Entry 9OLO (electron microscopy, 3.56 A resolution); this record covers chains G and J of the 14 polymer chains in the assembly.

Chain G:
Protein: Syntaxin-1A
Source organism: Rattus norvegicus
Reference sequence: P32851 (STX1A_RAT); residues 1-267 here = UniProt positions 1-267
Amino-acid sequence (267 residues; each row starts with the number of its first residue):
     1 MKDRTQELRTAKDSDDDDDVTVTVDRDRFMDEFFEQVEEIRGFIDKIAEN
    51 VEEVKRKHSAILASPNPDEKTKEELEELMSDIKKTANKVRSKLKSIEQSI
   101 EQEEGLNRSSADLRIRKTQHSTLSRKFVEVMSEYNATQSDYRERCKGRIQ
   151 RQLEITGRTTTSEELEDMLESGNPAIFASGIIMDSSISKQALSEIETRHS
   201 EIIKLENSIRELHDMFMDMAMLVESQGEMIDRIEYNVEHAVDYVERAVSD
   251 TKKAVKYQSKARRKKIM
Disordered / not traced: 1-195, 260-267
UniProt features mapped onto this chain:
  - site: Lys253, Ala254 (Microbial infection: Cleavage)
  - modified residue (Phosphoserine): Ser14, Ser64, Ser95, Ser188
  - cross-link (Glycyl lysine isopeptide (Lys-Gly)): Lys252 (interchain with G-Cter in SUMO), Lys253 (interchain with G-Cter in SUMO), Lys256 (interchain with G-Cter in SUMO)

Chain J:
Protein: Synaptosomal-associated protein 25
Source organism: Rattus norvegicus
Reference sequence: P60881 (SNP25_RAT); residues 1-206 here = UniProt positions 1-206
Amino-acid sequence (222 residues; numbered -15 to 206; the number before each row is that of its first residue; numbers below 1 keep their minus sign (Met-15 is residue -15)):
   -15 MGSSHHHHHHSQDPNSMAEDADMRNELEEMQRRADQLADESLESTRRMLQ
    35 LVEESKDAGIRTLVMLDEQGEQLERIEEGMDQINKDMKEAEKNLTDLGKF
    85 AGLAVAPANKLKSSDAYKKAWGNNQDGVVASQPARVVDEREQMAISGGFI
   135 RRVTNDARENEMDENLEQVSGIIGNLRHMALDMGNEIDTQNRQIDRIMEK
   185 ADSNKTRIDEANQRATKMLGSG
Disordered / not traced: -15 to 26, 84-206
Sequence notes: expression tag (-15 to 0); conflict Ala85 (Cys in P60881), Ala88 (Cys in P60881), Ala90 (Cys in P60881), Ala92 (Cys in P60881)
UniProt features mapped onto this chain:
  - region: Gly111 to Val120 (Interaction with ZDHHC13 and ZDHHC17)
  - site ((Microbial infection) Cleavage): Arg180, Ile181, Gln197, Arg198
  - modified residue: Thr138 (Phosphothreonine), Ser154 (Phosphoserine), Ser187 (Phosphoserine)
  - mutagenesis: Val113 (V113A: Inhibits interaction with ZDHHC13 and ZDHHC17), Gln116 (Q116A: Inhibits interaction with ZDHHC13 and ZDHHC17), Pro117 (P117A: Inhibits interaction with ZDHHC13 and ZDHHC17)

How chain G and chain J interact:
Contacting residue pairs (33; chain G residue first):
  Glu201(G) - Thr29(J)
  Leu205(G) - Leu33(J)  hydrophobic
  Ser208(G) - Val36(J)
  Ser208(G) - Lys40(J)
  Glu211(G) - Lys40(J)
  Leu212(G) - Ser39(J)
  Leu212(G) - Lys40(J)
  Met215(G) - Leu47(J)  hydrophobic
  Met219(G) - Thr46(J)
  Met219(G) - Leu47(J)  hydrophobic
  Met219(G) - Leu50(J)  hydrophobic
  Leu222(G) - Leu50(J)  hydrophobic
  Leu222(G) - Asp51(J)
  Val223(G) - Leu50(J)  hydrophobic
  Gln226(G) - Gln53(J)
  Gln226(G) - Gly54(J)
  Gln226(G) - Leu57(J)
  Met229(G) - Leu57(J)  hydrophobic
  Met229(G) - Glu61(J)
  Ile230(G) - Leu57(J)  hydrophobic
  Arg232(G) - Glu61(J)
  Ile233(G) - Ile60(J)  hydrophobic
  Ile233(G) - Met64(J)  hydrophobic
  Asn236(G) - Met64(J)  hydrogen bond
  Asn236(G) - Asp65(J)  hydrogen bond
  His239(G) - Asn68(J)
  His239(G) - Lys72(J)  hydrogen bond
  Ala240(G) - Met71(J)
  Tyr243(G) - Lys72(J)
  Tyr243(G) - Glu75(J)  hydrogen bond
  Tyr243(G) - Lys76(J)
  Val244(G) - Met71(J)  hydrophobic
  Ala247(G) - Glu75(J)
Other interface residues (no listed pair), chain G (21 interface residues in all): Thr251
Other interface residues (no listed pair), chain J (23 interface residues in all): Met32, Thr79

In short:
21 residues of chain G and 23 residues of chain J are in contact; the contacts include 4 hydrogen bonds. Polar
contacts include Asn236(G)-Met64(J), Asn236(G)-Asp65(J) and His239(G)-Lys72(J). Curated annotation (UniProt)
lists 3 mutagenesis sites on chain J.
Here chain G is Syntaxin-1A and chain J is Synaptosomal-associated protein 25, both from Rattus norvegicus.
Entry 9OLO (22bin20S complex (NSF-alphaSNAP-2:2 syntaxin-1a:SNAP-25), hydrolyzing, class 19) was determined by
electron microscopy (same publication as 9OJR, 9OJU, 9OJZ, 9OK3, 9OK5, 9OKC and 17 further entries).
